Entry 8CI1 (electron microscopy, 2.80 A resolution); this record covers chains A and F of the 10 polymer chains in the assembly.

[Chain A]
Molecule: Neuronal acetylcholine receptor subunit alpha-7
Source organism: Homo sapiens
UniProt: P36544 (ACHA7_HUMAN); the construct has insertions or renumbered stretches relative to UniProt, so the offset changes along the chain: 1-324 = UniProt 24-347; 328-375 = UniProt 455-502
Sequence (388 residues; numbered 1 to 388; the number before each row is that of its first residue):
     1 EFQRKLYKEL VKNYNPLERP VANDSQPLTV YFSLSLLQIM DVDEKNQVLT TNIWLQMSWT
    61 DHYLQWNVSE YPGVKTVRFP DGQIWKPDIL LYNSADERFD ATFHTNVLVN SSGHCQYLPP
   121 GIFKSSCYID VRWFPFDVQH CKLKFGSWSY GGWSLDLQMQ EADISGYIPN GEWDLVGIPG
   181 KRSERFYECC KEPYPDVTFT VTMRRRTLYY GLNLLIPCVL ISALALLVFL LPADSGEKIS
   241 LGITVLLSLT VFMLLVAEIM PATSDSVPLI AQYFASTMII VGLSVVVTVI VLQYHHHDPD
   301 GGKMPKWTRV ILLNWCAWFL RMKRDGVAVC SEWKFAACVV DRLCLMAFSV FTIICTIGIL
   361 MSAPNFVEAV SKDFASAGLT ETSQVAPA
Unresolved in the structure: 209-388
Construct notes: linker (325-327); expression tag (376-388)
Disulfides: Cys127-Cys141
Glycans and other covalent adducts: N-acetylglucosamine (NAG) linked to Asn23, Asn67, Asn110
Ligand contacts: (S)-3-(1-methylpyrrolidin-2-yl)pyridine (NCT): Tyr92, Ser147, Trp148, Ser149, Tyr187, Cys189, Cys190, Tyr194
UniProt features mapped onto this chain:
  - region: Glu237 to Thr244 (Essential for TMEM35A/NACHO-mediated proper subunit assembly and trafficking to cell membrane)
  - binding site (Ca(2+)): Arg19, Val21, Ser149, Tyr187
  - glycosylation (N-linked (GlcNAc...) asparagine): Asn23, Asn67, Asn110
From the paper describing this entry:
  - post-translational modification sites: Asn23, Asn67, Asn110
  - mutagenesis - E9Q/K12Q/N13A: abolished expression

[Chain F]
Molecule: Nanobody E3
Source organism: Homo sapiens
Notes: antibody fragment or engineered binder
Sequence (149 residues; numbered 1 to 149; the number before each row is that of its first residue):
     1 AVQLQASGGG LVQAGDSLRL SCAASGGTFS HYAVGWFRQA PGKEREFVAA ISWSGRSTSF
    61 ANSVKGRFTI SRDSAKNTAY LQMNNLKPED TAVYCCAPAR FGTGSAARDE YDDCGQGTQV
   121 TVSSAAAEQK LISEEDLNGA AHHHHHHGS
Unresolved in the structure: 125-149
Disulfides: Cys22-Cys96, Cys95-Cys114
From the paper describing this entry:
  - mutagenesis - R56A, R108Q, E110Q: unchanged binding to Neuronal acetylcholine receptor subunit alpha-7 (chain A)
  - mutagenesis - C95S/C114V, R108Q, E110Q: unchanged signaling with Neuronal acetylcholine receptor subunit alpha-7 (chain A)
  - mutagenesis - R108Q, E110Q: unchanged signaling (PAM activity)
  - mutagenesis - R56A: decreased signaling in response to ACh-gated currents
  - mutagenesis - C95S/C114V: unchanged signaling in response to potentiating effect

[Chain A / chain F interface]
Residue-residue contacts (15; chain A residue first):
  Glu9(A) - Tyr32(F)  hydrogen bond
  Glu9(A) - Arg100(F)  salt bridge
  Leu10(A) - Arg100(F)
  Lys12(A) - Asp112(F)  salt bridge
  Asn13(A) - Arg100(F)  hydrogen bond (side chain-backbone)
  Asn13(A) - Glu110(F)  hydrogen bond (side chain-backbone)
  Asn23(A) - Arg56(F)  hydrogen bond
  His62(A) - Trp53(F)
  His62(A) - Phe101(F)
  Tyr63(A) - Arg100(F)
  Tyr63(A) - Phe101(F)  hydrophobic
  Gln65(A) - His31(F)
  Gln65(A) - Arg100(F)  hydrogen bond (backbone-side chain)
  Glu70(A) - Gly26(F)
  Glu70(A) - Gly27(F)
Interface residues without a listed pair, chain A (10 interface residues in all): Ala22
Interface residues without a listed pair, chain F (11 interface residues in all): Thr28

[Overview]
10 residues of chain A and 11 residues of chain F are in contact, with 5 hydrogen bonds and 2 salt bridges.
Polar contacts include Glu9(A)-Arg100(F), Lys12(A)-Asp112(F) and Glu9(A)-Tyr32(F). Ligands of chain A:
(S)-3-(1-methylpyrrolidin-2-yl)pyridine. The paper reports that E9Q/K12Q/N13A of chain A abolish expression;
modification sites Asn23(A), Asn67(A) and Asn110(A); 5 substitutions were tested in all.
Here chain A is Neuronal acetylcholine receptor subunit alpha-7 and chain F is Nanobody E3, both from Homo
sapiens. Entry 8CI1 (Human alpha7 nicotinic receptor in complex with the E3 nanobody and nicotine) was
determined by electron microscopy together with 8C9X, 8CAU, 8CE4 and 8CI2 from the same study.
